Entry 2XRX (X-ray diffraction, 2.42 A resolution); this record covers chains A and C of the 6 polymer chains in the assembly.

== Chain A (and C) ==
Name: Biphenyl dioxygenase subunit alpha
From: Burkholderia xenovorans
Notes: EC 1.14.12.18; chain C of this document is another copy of the same molecule, construct and numbering; everything in this record applies to it too
UniProt: P37333 (BPHA_BURXL); residues 1-459 here = UniProt positions 1-459
Sequence (459 residues; numbered 1 to 459; the number before each row is that of its first residue):
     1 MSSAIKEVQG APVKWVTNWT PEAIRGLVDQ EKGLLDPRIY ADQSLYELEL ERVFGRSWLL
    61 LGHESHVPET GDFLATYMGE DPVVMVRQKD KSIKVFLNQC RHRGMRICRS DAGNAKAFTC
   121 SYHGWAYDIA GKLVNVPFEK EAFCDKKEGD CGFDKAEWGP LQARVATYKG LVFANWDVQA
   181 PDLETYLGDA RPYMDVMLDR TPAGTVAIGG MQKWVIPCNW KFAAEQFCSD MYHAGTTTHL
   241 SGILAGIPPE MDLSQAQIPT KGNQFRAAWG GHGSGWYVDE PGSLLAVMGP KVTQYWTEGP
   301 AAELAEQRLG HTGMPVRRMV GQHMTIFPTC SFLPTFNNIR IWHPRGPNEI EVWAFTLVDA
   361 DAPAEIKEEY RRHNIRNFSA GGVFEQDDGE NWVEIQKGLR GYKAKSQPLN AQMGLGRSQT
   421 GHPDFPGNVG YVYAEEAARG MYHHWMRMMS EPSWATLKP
Not modelled in the structure: 1-17, 143-152
UniProt features mapped onto this chain:
  - binding site ([2Fe-2S] cluster): Cys100, His102, Cys120, His123
  - binding site (Fe cation): His233, His239
Bound ions: 2Fe-2S cluster Fe: Cys100, His102, Cys120, His123; Fe2+: His233, His239, Asp388
Residues lining bound ligands:
  - biphenyl (BNL): Gln226, Phe227, Asp230, Met231, His233, Ala234, His239, Val287, Gly321, His323, Leu333, Phe336, Phe384
  - 2Fe-2S cluster (FES): Cys100, His102, Arg103, Gly104, Met105, Cys120, Tyr122, His123, Gly124, Trp125
What the authors report for this chain:
  - Fe2+ coordination: His233, His239
  - binding site for biphenyl: Gln226, Phe227, Asp230, Met231, His233, Ala234, His239, Val287, Gly321, His323, Leu333, Phe336, Phe378, Phe384
  - specificity-determining residues: Phe336
  - mutagenesis - T335A, T335A/F336M: increased catalytic activity on 2,6-dichlorobiphenyl
  - mutagenesis - T335A, F336M: unchanged catalytic activity on 2,2'-dichlorobiphenyl

== Chain A / chain C interface ==
Contacting residue pairs (76):
  Leu34(A) - Trp158(C)  hydrophobic
  Tyr40(A) - Arg103(C)
  Phe222(A) - Arg103(C)
  Glu225(A) - Arg103(C)  salt bridge
  Gln226(A) - Tyr122(C)  hydrogen bond
  Asp230(A) - Tyr122(C)
  Asp230(A) - His123(C)  salt bridge
  Tyr232(A) - His102(C)
  Tyr232(A) - His123(C)
  Tyr232(A) - Trp125(C)  hydrogen bond
  Tyr232(A) - Val136(C)
  Tyr232(A) - Pro137(C)  hydrogen bond (side chain-backbone)
  His233(A) - Tyr122(C)
  His233(A) - His123(C)
  Thr236(A) - Tyr122(C)
  Thr236(A) - His123(C)  hydrogen bond (side chain-backbone)
  Thr236(A) - Pro137(C)
  Thr237(A) - Cys120(C)  hydrogen bond (side chain-backbone)
  Thr237(A) - Ser121(C)  hydrogen bond (side chain-backbone)
  Thr237(A) - Tyr122(C)
  Thr237(A) - His123(C)
  Thr237(A) - Gly124(C)  hydrogen bond (side chain-backbone)
  Thr238(A) - Ser121(C)  hydrogen bond (side chain-backbone)
  Thr238(A) - Tyr122(C)  hydrogen bond (side chain-backbone)
  Thr260(A) - Phe138(C)
  Glu390(A) - Arg109(C)  salt bridge
  Asn391(A) - Met105(C)
  Asn391(A) - Ser121(C)  hydrogen bond
  Asn391(A) - Tyr122(C)
  Trp392(A) - Tyr122(C)  hydrogen bond
  Glu394(A) - Met105(C)
  Glu394(A) - Arg106(C)  salt bridge
  Ile395(A) - Arg103(C)
  Ile395(A) - Gly104(C)
  Ile395(A) - Met105(C)  hydrophobic
  Ile395(A) - Tyr122(C)  hydrophobic
  Lys397(A) - Tyr77(C)
  Lys397(A) - Arg106(C)
  Lys397(A) - Arg345(C)
  Leu399(A) - Gln99(C)
  Arg400(A) - Glu80(C)
  Gly401(A) - Glu80(C)
  Gly401(A) - Asp81(C)
  Tyr402(A) - Leu50(C)
  Tyr402(A) - Glu51(C)
  Tyr402(A) - Asp81(C)  hydrogen bond (backbone-side chain)
  Lys403(A) - Gly55(C)
  Lys403(A) - Asp81(C)  hydrogen bond (backbone-side chain)
  Lys403(A) - Leu97(C)
  Lys403(A) - Leu161(C)
  Lys403(A) - Trp176(C)
  Ala404(A) - Asp81(C)  hydrogen bond (backbone-side chain)
  Ala404(A) - Leu97(C)  hydrophobic
  Ala404(A) - Gln99(C)  hydrogen bond (backbone-side chain)
  Gln407(A) - Arg101(C)
  Gln407(A) - Leu161(C)
  Pro408(A) - Arg101(C)  hydrogen bond (backbone-side chain)
  Pro408(A) - Trp158(C)
  Leu409(A) - Arg101(C)
  Leu409(A) - His102(C)
  Leu409(A) - Gly104(C)
  Asn410(A) - Arg101(C)  hydrogen bond (backbone-backbone)
  Asn410(A) - His102(C)  hydrogen bond (backbone-backbone)
  Asn410(A) - Arg103(C)  hydrogen bond (backbone-side chain)
  Asn410(A) - Trp125(C)
  Asn410(A) - Phe153(C)
  Asn410(A) - Trp158(C)
  Gln412(A) - Phe153(C)
  Gln412(A) - Trp158(C)
  Met413(A) - Ala142(C)  hydrophobic
  Arg417(A) - Glu141(C)
  Arg417(A) - Ala142(C)
  Tyr433(A) - Phe138(C)  hydrophobic
  Tyr433(A) - Ala142(C)
  Glu435(A) - His102(C)  salt bridge
  Glu435(A) - Arg103(C)  salt bridge
Also at the interface, not in a pair above, chain A (41 interface residues in all): Leu35, Gly235, Ile258, Gly398, Ser406, Ala411, Gly414, Tyr431
Also at the interface, not in a pair above, chain C (34 interface residues in all): Pro82, Cys100, Lys140

== Summary ==
41 residues of chain A face 34 of chain C across their interface, with 19 hydrogen bonds and 6 salt bridges.
Polar contacts include Glu225(A)-Arg103(C), Asp230(A)-His123(C) and Glu390(A)-Arg109(C). The paper reports a
binding site for biphenyl at Gln226(A), Phe227(A) and Asp230(A) among others; T335A and T335A/F336M of chain A
increase catalytic activity on 2,6-dichlorobiphenyl.
Chain A and chain C are both Biphenyl dioxygenase subunit alpha (Burkholderia xenovorans); the structure,
Crystal structure of biphenyl dioxygenase in complex with biphenyl from burkholderia xenovorans LB400, was
determined by X-ray diffraction together with 2XR8, 2XSH and 2XSO from the same study.
